PDB entry 5MW1 | electron microscopy, 3.80 A resolution | chains B and C of the 6 polymer chains in the assembly

== Chain B (and C) ==
Molecule: Actin/actin family protein
Source organism: Pyrobaculum calidifontis
Notes: chain C of this document is another copy of the same molecule, construct and numbering; everything in this record applies to it too
UniProt: A3MWN5 (A3MWN5_PYRCJ); residues 1-432 here = UniProt positions 1-432
Sequence (432 residues; numbered 1 to 432; the number before each row is that of its first residue):
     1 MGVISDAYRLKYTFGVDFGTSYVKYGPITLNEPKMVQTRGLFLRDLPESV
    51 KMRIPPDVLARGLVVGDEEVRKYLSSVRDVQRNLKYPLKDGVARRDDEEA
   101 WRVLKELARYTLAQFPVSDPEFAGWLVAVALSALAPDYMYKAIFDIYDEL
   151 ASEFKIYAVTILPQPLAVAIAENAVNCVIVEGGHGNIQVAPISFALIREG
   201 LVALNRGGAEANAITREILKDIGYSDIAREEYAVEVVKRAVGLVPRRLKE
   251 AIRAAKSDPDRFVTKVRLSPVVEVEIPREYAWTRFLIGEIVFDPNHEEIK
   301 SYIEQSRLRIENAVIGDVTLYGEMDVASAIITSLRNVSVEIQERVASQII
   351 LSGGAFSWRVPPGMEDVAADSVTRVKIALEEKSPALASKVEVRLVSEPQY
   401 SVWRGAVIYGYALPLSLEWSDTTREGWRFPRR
Unresolved in the structure: 1-4, 431-432
Ligand contacts: ADP (adenosine-5'-diphosphate): Asp-17, Phe-18, Gly-19, Thr-20, Ser-21, Tyr-22, Lys-24, Gln-164, Gly-182, Gly-183, His-184, Gly-185, Glu-235, Lys-238, Arg-239, Gly-354, Ala-355, Ser-357, Trp-358, Arg-359, Gln-399
What the authors report for this chain:
  - catalytic residues: Gln-164

== Interface between chain B and chain C ==
Contacting residue pairs - 56 pairs, chain B then chain C:
  Leu-166(B) with Ser-49(C)
  Ala-169(B) with Arg-53(C)
  Asn-173(B) with Arg-53(C)
  Ala-174(B) with Arg-53(C), hydrogen bond (backbone-side chain)
  Ser-193(B) with Leu-74(C), hydrogen bond (side chain-backbone); Ser-75(C)
  Phe-194(B) with Val-50(C), hydrophobic; Arg-53(C), hydrogen bond (backbone-side chain); Ile-54(C), hydrophobic; Lys-72(C); Tyr-73(C); Ser-75(C)
  Ala-195(B) with Val-50(C), hydrophobic; Arg-53(C)
  Ile-197(B) with Ser-76(C)
  Glu-199(B) with Ser-76(C), hydrogen bond; Arg-78(C), salt bridge
  Ile-331(B) with Val-271(C), hydrophobic
  Leu-334(B) with Val-271(C), hydrophobic
  Arg-335(B) with Val-271(C)
  Asn-336(B) with Ser-76(C); Val-77(C), hydrogen bond (backbone-backbone)
  Val-337(B) with Ser-76(C); Val-77(C)
  Ser-338(B) with Leu-74(C); Ser-75(C), hydrogen bond (side chain-backbone); Ser-76(C); Val-77(C); Val-80(C); Glu-230(C), hydrogen bond
  Val-339(B) with Ile-227(C), hydrophobic; Glu-230(C), hydrogen bond (backbone-side chain); Leu-268(C), hydrophobic
  Glu-340(B) with Arg-39(C), salt bridge; Arg-71(C), salt bridge; Leu-74(C); Glu-230(C), hydrogen bond (backbone-side chain); Tyr-232(C)
  Ile-341(B) with Arg-71(C)
  Gln-342(B) with Ser-269(C), hydrogen bond; Val-272(C)
  Glu-343(B) with Pro-270(C)
  Arg-344(B) with Arg-71(C); Lys-72(C)
  Ser-383(B) with Pro-270(C)
  Ala-385(B) with Arg-267(C); Pro-270(C)
  Leu-386(B) with Pro-270(C), hydrophobic
  Ile-408(B) with Met-52(C)
  Ala-412(B) with Met-52(C)
  Leu-413(B) with Glu-48(C)
  Pro-414(B) with Glu-48(C)
  Leu-417(B) with Glu-48(C)
  Glu-425(B) with Pro-47(C); Glu-48(C), hydrogen bond (side chain-backbone); Ser-49(C), hydrogen bond (side chain-backbone)
Other interface residues (no listed pair), chain B (35 interface residues in all): Ile-170, Val-175, Leu-196, Ala-346, Tyr-409
Other interface residues (no listed pair), chain C (28 interface residues in all): Glu-68, Ala-233

== Summary ==
Chain B and chain C form an interface of 35 and 28 residues respectively; the contacts include 12 hydrogen
bonds and 3 salt bridges. Polar pairs include Glu-199(B)/Arg-78(C), Glu-340(B)/Arg-39(C) and
Glu-340(B)/Arg-71(C). Ligands of chain B: ADP. From the paper: the catalytic residue Gln-164(B).
Chain B and chain C are both Actin/actin family protein (Pyrobaculum calidifontis); the structure, cryoEM
structure of crenactin double helical filament at 3.8A resolution, was determined by electron microscopy,
deposited together with 5LY3.
